PDB entry 7WE8 | electron microscopy, 3.50 A resolution | chains B and C of the 5 polymer chains in the assembly

# Chain B (and C)
Name: Spike glycoprotein
Source organism: Severe acute respiratory syndrome coronavirus 2
Notes: chain C of this document is another copy of the same molecule, construct and numbering; everything in this record applies to it too
UniProtKB: P0DTC2 (SPIKE_SARS2); aligned to UniProt positions 1-1270 over residues 1-1270 (the alignment contains insertions or deletions, so no single offset holds)
Sequence (1270 residues; each row starts with the number of its first residue):
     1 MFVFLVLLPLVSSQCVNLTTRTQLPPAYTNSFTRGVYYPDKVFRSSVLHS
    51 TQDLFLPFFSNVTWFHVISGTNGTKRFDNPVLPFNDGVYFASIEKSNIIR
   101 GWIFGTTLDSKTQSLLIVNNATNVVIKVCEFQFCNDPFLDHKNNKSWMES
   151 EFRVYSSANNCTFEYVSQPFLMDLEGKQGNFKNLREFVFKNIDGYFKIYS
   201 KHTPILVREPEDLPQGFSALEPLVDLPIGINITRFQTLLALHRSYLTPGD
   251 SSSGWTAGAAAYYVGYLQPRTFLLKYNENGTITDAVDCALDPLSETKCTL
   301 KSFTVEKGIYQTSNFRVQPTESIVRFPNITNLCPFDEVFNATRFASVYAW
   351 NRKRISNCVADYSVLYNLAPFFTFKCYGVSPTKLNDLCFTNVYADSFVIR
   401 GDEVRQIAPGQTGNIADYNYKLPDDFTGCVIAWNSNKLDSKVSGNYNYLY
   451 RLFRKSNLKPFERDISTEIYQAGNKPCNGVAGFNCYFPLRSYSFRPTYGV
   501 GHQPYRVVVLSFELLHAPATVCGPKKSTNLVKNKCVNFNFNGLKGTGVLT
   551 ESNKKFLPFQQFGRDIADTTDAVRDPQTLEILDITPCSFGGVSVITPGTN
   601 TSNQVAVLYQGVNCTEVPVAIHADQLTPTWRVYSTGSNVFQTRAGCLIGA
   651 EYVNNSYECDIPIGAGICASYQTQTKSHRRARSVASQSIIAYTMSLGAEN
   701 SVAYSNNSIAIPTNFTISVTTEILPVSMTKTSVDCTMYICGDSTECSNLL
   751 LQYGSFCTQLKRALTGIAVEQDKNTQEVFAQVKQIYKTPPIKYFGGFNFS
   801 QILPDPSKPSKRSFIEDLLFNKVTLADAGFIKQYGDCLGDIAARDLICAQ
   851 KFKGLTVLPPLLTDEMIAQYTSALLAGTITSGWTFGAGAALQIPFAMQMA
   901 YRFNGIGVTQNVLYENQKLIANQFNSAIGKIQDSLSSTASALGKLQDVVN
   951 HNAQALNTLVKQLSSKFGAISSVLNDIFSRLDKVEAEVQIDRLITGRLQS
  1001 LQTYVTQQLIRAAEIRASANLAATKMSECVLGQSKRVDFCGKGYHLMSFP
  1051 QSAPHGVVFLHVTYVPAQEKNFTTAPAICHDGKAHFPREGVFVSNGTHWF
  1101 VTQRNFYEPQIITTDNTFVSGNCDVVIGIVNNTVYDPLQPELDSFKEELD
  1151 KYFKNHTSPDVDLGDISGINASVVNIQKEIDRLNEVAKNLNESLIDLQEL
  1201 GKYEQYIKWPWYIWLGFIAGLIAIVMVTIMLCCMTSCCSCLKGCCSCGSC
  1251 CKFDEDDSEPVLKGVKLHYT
Unresolved in the structure: 1-13, 69-74, 241-250, 674-685, 826-845, 1160-1270
Sequence notes: variant Val67 (Ala in P0DTC2), Ile93 (Thr95 in P0DTC2), Asp140 (Gly142 in P0DTC2), Asp336 (Gly339 in P0DTC2), Leu368 (Ser371 in P0DTC2), Pro370 (Ser373 in P0DTC2), Phe372 (Ser375 in P0DTC2), Asn414 (Lys417 in P0DTC2), Lys437 (Asn440 in P0DTC2), Ser443 (Gly446 in P0DTC2), Asn474 (Ser477 in P0DTC2), Lys475 (Thr478 in P0DTC2), Ala481 (Glu484 in P0DTC2), Arg490 (Gln493 in P0DTC2), Ser493 (Gly496 in P0DTC2), Arg495 (Gln498 in P0DTC2), Tyr498 (Asn501 in P0DTC2), His502 (Tyr505 in P0DTC2), Lys544 (Thr547 in P0DTC2), Gly611 (Asp614 in P0DTC2), Tyr652 (His655 in P0DTC2), Lys676 (Asn679 in P0DTC2), His678 (Pro681 in P0DTC2), Lys761 (Asn764 in P0DTC2), Tyr793 (Asp796 in P0DTC2), Lys853 (Asn856 in P0DTC2), His951 (Gln954 in P0DTC2), Lys966 (Asn969 in P0DTC2), Phe978 (Leu981 in P0DTC2); insertion (209-211)
Curated features (UniProtKB/Swiss-Prot):
  - lipidation (S-palmitoyl cysteine): Cys1240, Cys1247, Cys1250
  - glycosylation (N-linked (GlcNAc...) asparagine): Asn17 (complex), Asn61 (hybrid), Asn331 (complex), Asn603 (hybrid)
Cystine bridges: Cys15-Cys134, Cys129-Cys161, Cys288-Cys298, Cys333-Cys358, Cys376-Cys429, Cys388-Cys522, Cys477-Cys485, Cys614-Cys646, Cys659-Cys668, Cys735-Cys757, Cys740-Cys746, Cys1029-Cys1040, Cys1079-Cys1123
Covalent attachments: N-acetylglucosamine (NAG) linked to Asn17, Asn61, Asn123, Asn143, Asn328, Asn600, Asn613, Asn654, Asn706, Asn714, Asn798, Asn1095, Asn1131, Asn1155

# Chain B / chain C interface
Pairs across the interface - 139 pairs, chain B then chain C:
  Tyr38(B) - Leu557(C)  hydrophobic
  Tyr38(B) - Phe559(C)  hydrophobic
  Lys41(B) - His516(C)
  Lys41(B) - Phe559(C)
  Lys41(B) - Gln560(C)
  Val42(B) - Gln560(C)  hydrogen bond (backbone-side chain)
  Val42(B) - Phe562(C)
  Val42(B) - Arg564(C)
  Phe43(B) - Lys554(C)
  Phe43(B) - Phe556(C)  hydrophobic
  Phe43(B) - Gln560(C)
  Phe43(B) - Phe562(C)  hydrogen bond (backbone-backbone)
  Phe43(B) - Gly563(C)
  Phe43(B) - Arg564(C)  hydrogen bond (backbone-backbone)
  Arg44(B) - Asp565(C)
  Arg44(B) - Asp568(C)  salt bridge
  Asp193(B) - Tyr393(C)
  Tyr195(B) - Asn391(C)  hydrogen bond
  Glu221(B) - Phe559(C)
  Pro227(B) - Arg354(C)  hydrogen bond (backbone-side chain)
  Pro227(B) - Tyr393(C)
  Gly229(B) - Arg352(C)  hydrogen bond (backbone-side chain)
  Gly229(B) - Tyr393(C)
  Tyr366(B) - Leu452(C)
  Tyr366(B) - Phe453(C)  hydrophobic
  Asn367(B) - Phe483(C)
  Asn367(B) - Tyr486(C)  hydrogen bond (backbone-side chain)
  Tyr377(B) - His502(C)
  Ser380(B) - Asn414(C)  hydrogen bond
  Pro381(B) - Asn414(C)
  Thr382(B) - Asn414(C)  hydrogen bond
  Lys383(B) - Thr412(C)  hydrogen bond (side chain-backbone)
  Lys383(B) - Gly413(C)
  Gln411(B) - Thr497(C)
  Ser732(B) - Gln311(C)
  Asp734(B) - Asn314(C)  hydrogen bond
  Met737(B) - Arg316(C)
  Gln752(B) - Ser965(C)  hydrogen bond (backbone-side chain)
  Gln752(B) - Lys966(C)
  Gln752(B) - Phe967(C)  hydrogen bond (backbone-backbone)
  Gln752(B) - Gly968(C)
  Tyr753(B) - Gln962(C)
  Tyr753(B) - Ser965(C)
  Tyr753(B) - Phe967(C)
  Gly754(B) - Gln962(C)
  Gly754(B) - Ser965(C)  hydrogen bond (backbone-side chain)
  Ser755(B) - Gln962(C)
  Phe756(B) - Gln962(C)
  Gln759(B) - Thr958(C)
  Gln759(B) - Gln962(C)  hydrogen bond
  Arg762(B) - Gln954(C)  hydrogen bond
  Gln784(B) - Ala698(C)
  Gln784(B) - Asn700(C)
  Ile785(B) - Ala698(C)
  Ile785(B) - Glu699(C)
  Ile785(B) - Asn700(C)  hydrogen bond (backbone-backbone)
  Tyr786(B) - Asn700(C)
  Lys787(B) - Glu699(C)  salt bridge
  Lys787(B) - Ser701(C)
  Phe794(B) - Tyr704(C)  hydrophobic
  Phe852(B) - Thr585(C)
  Phe852(B) - Pro586(C)  hydrophobic
  Phe852(B) - Phe589(C)
  Lys853(B) - Ala567(C)
  Lys853(B) - Thr569(C)
  Leu858(B) - Gln610(C)
  Pro859(B) - Ala644(C)  hydrophobic
  Pro860(B) - Ala665(C)  hydrogen bond (backbone-backbone)
  Leu861(B) - Pro662(C)  hydrophobic
  Leu861(B) - Gly664(C)
  Leu861(B) - Ala665(C)
  Leu861(B) - Gly666(C)  hydrogen bond (backbone-backbone)
  Leu862(B) - Met694(C)  hydrophobic
  Thr863(B) - Ala665(C)
  Thr863(B) - Gly666(C)
  Met866(B) - Met694(C)  hydrophobic
  Met866(B) - Leu696(C)  hydrophobic
  Gln869(B) - Leu696(C)
  Tyr870(B) - Leu696(C)
  Thr880(B) - Val702(C)
  Trp883(B) - Tyr1044(C)
  Ala887(B) - Gly1043(C)
  Ala887(B) - Tyr1044(C)  hydrophobic
  Ala887(B) - Val1065(C)
  Leu891(B) - Pro712(C)
  Leu891(B) - Glu1069(C)
  Gln892(B) - Ala703(C)
  Gln892(B) - Ile709(C)
  Gln892(B) - Ala710(C)
  Ile893(B) - Tyr704(C)
  Ile893(B) - Ile709(C)  hydrophobic
  Pro894(B) - Tyr704(C)  hydrophobic
  Pro894(B) - Ser708(C)
  Phe895(B) - Tyr704(C)
  Met897(B) - Thr1074(C)
  Tyr901(B) - Gly1090(C)  hydrogen bond (side chain-backbone)
  Tyr901(B) - Val1091(C)
  Tyr901(B) - Arg1104(C)  hydrogen bond
  Asn904(B) - Arg1104(C)
  Gln910(B) - Phe1086(C)
  Gln910(B) - Pro1087(C)
  Asn911(B) - Phe1086(C)
  Asn911(B) - Ser1120(C)  hydrogen bond
  Tyr914(B) - Pro1076(C)  hydrophobic
  Tyr914(B) - Phe1086(C)  hydrophobic
  Gln917(B) - Ile1127(C)
  Lys961(B) - Ile566(C)
  Leu963(B) - Ala567(C)
  Ser964(B) - Ala567(C)
  Ser964(B) - Asp568(C)
  Asn975(B) - Lys544(C)  hydrogen bond (side chain-backbone)
  Ser979(B) - Leu387(C)
  Ser979(B) - Lys544(C)
  Arg980(B) - Gly378(C)  hydrogen bond (side chain-backbone)
  Arg980(B) - Val379(C)
  Arg980(B) - Ser380(C)  hydrogen bond (backbone-backbone)
  Arg980(B) - Leu514(C)
  Leu981(B) - Gly378(C)
  Leu981(B) - Ser380(C)
  Leu981(B) - Lys383(C)
  Asp982(B) - Ser380(C)
  Asp982(B) - Thr382(C)
  Asp991(B) - Arg992(C)
  Leu998(B) - Gln999(C)
  Ile1010(B) - Ile1010(C)  hydrophobic
  Thr1024(B) - Arg1036(C)
  Ser1027(B) - Val1037(C)
  Ser1027(B) - Asp1038(C)
  Glu1028(B) - Arg1036(C)  salt bridge
  Glu1141(B) - Leu1138(C)
  Phe1145(B) - Leu1138(C)  hydrophobic
  Phe1145(B) - Leu1142(C)  hydrophobic
  Phe1145(B) - Lys1146(C)
  Leu1149(B) - Leu1149(C)  hydrophobic
  Leu1149(B) - Phe1153(C)  hydrophobic
  Tyr1152(B) - Phe1153(C)  hydrophobic
  Phe1153(B) - Phe1153(C)  hydrophobic
  His1156(B) - Thr1157(C)
  His1156(B) - Pro1159(C)  hydrogen bond (side chain-backbone)
Other interface residues (no listed pair), chain B (105 interface residues in all): Val47, Phe163, Gly194, Ile228, Ile230, Leu368, Asp742, Thr765, Gln781, Lys783, Pro789, Tyr793, Gly886, Ala889, Ala890, Val960, Phe978, Lys983, Val988, Gln1002, Thr1006, Leu1009, Gly1032, Lys1035, Arg1036, Glu1148
Other interface residues (no listed pair), chain C (114 interface residues in all): Thr390, Asp402, Glu462, Arg463, Gly545, Thr546, Lys555, Ile663, Ile667, Gly697, Ser705, Asn706, Thr1003, Thr1006, Lys1035, Lys1042, Pro1066, Asn1071, Ala1075, Phe1118, Val1126

# In short
105 residues of chain B face 114 of chain C across their interface, with 26 hydrogen bonds and 3 salt bridges.
Among the polar pairs are Arg44(B)-Asp568(C), Lys787(B)-Glu699(C) and Glu1028(B)-Arg1036(C).
N-acetylglucosamine is covalently linked to Asn17(B), Asn61(B), Asn123(B), Asn143(B), Asn328(B) and Asn600(B)
and 8 more.
Chain B and chain C are both Spike glycoprotein (Severe acute respiratory syndrome coronavirus 2); the
structure, SARS-CoV-2 Omicron variant spike protein in complex with Fab XGv265, was determined by electron
microscopy (same publication as 7WE7, 7WE9, 7WEA, 7WEB, 7WEC, 7WED and 3 further entries).
